PDB entry 3QWO | X-ray diffraction, 1.90 A resolution | chains L and H of the 3 polymer chains in the assembly

== Chain L ==
Name: motavizumab light chain
Organism: Mus musculus
Chain sequence (213 residues; each row starts with the number of its first residue; note: 1 number in that range is skipped by the numbering (no residue carries it; nothing is unmodelled there)):
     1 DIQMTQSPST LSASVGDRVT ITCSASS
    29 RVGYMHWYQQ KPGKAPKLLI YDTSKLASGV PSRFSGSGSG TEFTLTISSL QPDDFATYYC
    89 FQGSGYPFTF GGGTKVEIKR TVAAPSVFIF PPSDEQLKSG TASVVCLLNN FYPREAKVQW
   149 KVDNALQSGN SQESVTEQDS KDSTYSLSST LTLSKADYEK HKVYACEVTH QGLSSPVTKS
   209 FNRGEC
Not modelled in the structure: 212-214
Disulfide bonds: Cys23-Cys88, Cys134-Cys194

== Chain H ==
Name: motavizumab heavy chain
Organism: Mus musculus
Chain sequence (225 residues; numbered 1 to 218 plus 7 insertion-coded residues; the number before each row is that of its first residue; a row labelled like 35A-35B holds insertion residues (35A, then the next letters in order)):
     1 QVTLRESGPA LVKPTQTLTL TCTFSGFSLS TAGMS
35A-35B VG
    36 WIRQPPGKAL EWLADIWWDD KKHYNPSLKD RLTISKDTSK NQVVLKV
82A-82C TNM
    83 DPADTATYYC ARDMIFNF
100A-100B YF
   101 DVWGQGTTVT VSSASTKGPS VFPLAPSSKS TSGGTAALGC LVKDYFPEPV TVSWNSGALT
   161 SGVHTFPAVL QSSGLYSLSS VVTVPSSSLG TQTYICNVNH KPSNTKVDKK VEPKSCDK
Not modelled in the structure: 214-218
Disulfide bonds: Cys22-Cys92, Cys140-Cys196

== Interface between chain L and chain H ==
Residue-residue contacts - 79 pairs, chain L then chain H:
  His34(L) with Phe100(H); Tyr100A(H)
  Tyr36(L) with Tyr100A(H); Phe100B(H), hydrogen bond (side chain-backbone); Trp103(H)
  Gln38(L) with Gln39(H), hydrogen bond; Tyr91(H), hydrogen bond
  Lys42(L) with Tyr91(H)
  Ala43(L) with Tyr91(H), hydrophobic; Gly104(H)
  Pro44(L) with Leu45(H), hydrophobic; Tyr91(H); Trp103(H), hydrophobic
  Tyr49(L) with Tyr100A(H)
  Asp50(L) with Tyr100A(H)
  Tyr87(L) with Gln39(H), hydrogen bond; Lys43(H); Ala44(H), hydrophobic; Leu45(H), hydrophobic
  Phe89(L) with Phe100(H); Tyr100A(H), hydrophobic; Phe100B(H), hydrophobic
  Gly91(L) with Phe100(H)
  Tyr94(L) with Trp47(H), hydrophobic; Asp50(H), hydrogen bond; Trp52(H), hydrogen bond; His58(H), hydrogen bond; Phe100(H)
  Pro95(L) with Trp47(H), hydrophobic; Asn60(H)
  Phe96(L) with Trp47(H); Asp50(H); Asp95(H); Phe100(H), hydrophobic; Phe100B(H), hydrophobic
  Phe98(L) with Ile37(H), hydrophobic; Leu45(H); Trp47(H); Trp103(H), hydrophobic
  Gly99(L) with Ala44(H)
  Gly100(L) with Ala44(H)
  Ser114(L) with Ser132(H)
  Phe116(L) with Lys129(H); Ser130(H); Thr131(H); Ser132(H); Ala137(H), hydrophobic
  Ile117(L) with Lys129(H), hydrogen bond (backbone-backbone)
  Phe118(L) with Leu124(H); Ala125(H); Ser130(H); Ala137(H)
  Ser121(L) with Phe122(H); Pro123(H)
  Glu123(L) with Pro123(H); Lys209(H), salt bridge
  Gln124(L) with Phe122(H)
  Thr129(L) with Lys143(H)
  Ser131(L) with Leu141(H); Lys143(H)
  Leu135(L) with Phe166(H), hydrophobic
  Asn137(L) with His164(H); Thr183(H)
  Asn138(L) with His164(H), hydrogen bond
  Gln160(L) with Val169(H); Leu170(H), hydrogen bond (side chain-backbone); Gln171(H)
  Glu161(L) with Val169(H)
  Ser162(L) with Phe166(H); Pro167(H), hydrogen bond (side chain-backbone); Val169(H)
  Val163(L) with Pro167(H)
  Thr164(L) with Phe166(H)
  Ser174(L) with His164(H), hydrogen bond; Phe166(H)
  Leu175(L) with Phe166(H), hydrophobic
  Ser176(L) with Phe166(H)
  Thr180(L) with Lys143(H)
  Ser208(L) with Lys129(H)
Also at the interface, not in a pair above, chain L (45 interface residues in all): Leu46, Val115, Ser127, Val133, Asp167, Lys207
Also at the interface, not in a pair above, chain H (43 interface residues in all): Glu46, Pro61, Asp101, Gln105, Val121, Leu138, Val181

== In short ==
45 residues of chain L face 43 of chain H across their interface, with 12 hydrogen bonds and 1 salt bridge.
Among the polar pairs are Glu123(L)-Lys209(H), Tyr36(L)-Phe100B(H) and Gln38(L)-Gln39(H).
Chain L is motavizumab light chain and chain H is motavizumab heavy chain, both from Mus musculus; the
structure, Crystal structure of a motavizumab epitope-scaffold bound to motavizumab Fab, was determined by
X-ray diffraction.
